2ZE1 - chain A; structure by X-ray diffraction, 2.20 A resolution.

[Chain A]
Name: Beta-secretase 1
Source organism: Homo sapiens
Notes: EC 3.4.23.46
UniProt: P56817 (BACE1_HUMAN); residues 47-455 here correspond to UniProt positions 46-454 (UniProt number = residue number - 1)
Sequence (415 residues; numbered 47 to 461; the number before each row is that of its first residue):
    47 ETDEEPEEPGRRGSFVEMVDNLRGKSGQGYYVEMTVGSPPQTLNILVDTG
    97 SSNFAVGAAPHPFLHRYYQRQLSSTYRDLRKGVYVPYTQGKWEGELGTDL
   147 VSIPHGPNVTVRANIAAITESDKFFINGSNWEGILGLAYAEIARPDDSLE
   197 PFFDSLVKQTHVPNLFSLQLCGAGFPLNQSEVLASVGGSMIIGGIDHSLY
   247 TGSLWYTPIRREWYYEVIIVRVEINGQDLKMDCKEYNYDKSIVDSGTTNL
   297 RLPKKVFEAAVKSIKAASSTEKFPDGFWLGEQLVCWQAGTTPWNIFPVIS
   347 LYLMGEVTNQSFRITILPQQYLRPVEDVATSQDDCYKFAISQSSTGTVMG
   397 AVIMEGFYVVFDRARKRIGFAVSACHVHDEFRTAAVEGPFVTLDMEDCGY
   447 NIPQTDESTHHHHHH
Not modelled in the structure: 47-60, 70-73, 222-230, 371-380, 439-441, 447-461
Sequence notes: expression tag (456-461)
UniProt features mapped onto this chain:
  - active site: Asp-94, Asp-290
  - modified residue (N6-acetyllysine): Lys-127, Lys-276, Lys-280, Lys-286, Lys-300, Lys-301, Lys-308
  - glycosylation (N-linked (GlcNAc...) asparagine): Asn-154, Asn-173, Asn-224, Asn-355
Disulfides: Cys-217/Cys-421, Cys-279/Cys-444, Cys-331/Cys-381
Small-molecule neighbours: 411 (3-bromo-N-[4-[1-(2-carbamimidamido-2-oxo-ethyl)-5-phenyl-pyrrol-2-yl]phenyl]benzamide): Gln-74, Gly-75, Leu-92, Asp-94, Gly-96, Ser-97, Asn-99, Val-131, Tyr-133, Trp-138, Phe-170, Ile-172, Trp-177, Ile-180, Arg-190, Asp-290, Ser-291, Gly-292, Thr-293, Thr-294, Ala-397

[Summary]
Ligands of chain A: compound 411. Curated annotation (UniProt) lists active-site residues Asp-94 and Asp-290.
Chain A is Beta-secretase 1 (Homo sapiens); the structure, X-ray structure of Bace-1 in complex with compound
6g, was determined by X-ray diffraction (same publication as 2ZDZ).
